Entry 1B14 (X-ray diffraction, 2.40 A resolution); this record covers chains A and B.

# Chain A (and B)
Name: Alcohol dehydrogenase
Organism: Scaptodrosophila lebanonensis
Notes: EC 1.1.1.1; chain B of this document is another copy of the same molecule, construct and numbering; everything in this record applies to it too
Reference sequence: P10807 (ADH_DROLE); residues 1-254 here = UniProt positions 1-254
Amino-acid sequence (254 residues; numbered 1 to 254; the number before each row is that of its first residue):
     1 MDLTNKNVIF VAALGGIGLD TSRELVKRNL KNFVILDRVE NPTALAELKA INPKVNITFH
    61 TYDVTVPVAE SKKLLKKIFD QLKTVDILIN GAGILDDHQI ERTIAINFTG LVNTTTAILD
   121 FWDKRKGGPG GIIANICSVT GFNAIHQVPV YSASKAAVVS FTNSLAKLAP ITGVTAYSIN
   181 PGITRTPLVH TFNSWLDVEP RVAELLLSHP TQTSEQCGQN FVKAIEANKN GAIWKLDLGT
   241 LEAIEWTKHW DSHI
Small-molecule neighbours: NAD (nicotinamide-adenine-dinucleotide): Ala12, Leu14, Gly15, Gly16, Ile17, Gly18, Asp37, Arg38, Tyr62, Asp63, Val64, Thr65, Gly91, Ala92, Gly93, Arg102, Ile106, Ile136, Cys137, Ser138, Tyr151, Lys155, Pro181, Gly182, Ile183, Thr184, Thr186, Pro187, Leu188, Val189
Curated features (UniProtKB/Swiss-Prot):
  - active site: Tyr151 (Proton acceptor)
  - binding site (substrate): Ser138
  - modified residue: Met1 (N-acetylmethionine)

# How chain A and chain B interact
Residue-residue contacts (108; chain A residue first):
  Ile100(A) with Val112(B), hydrophobic; Asn113(B); Thr116(B)
  Glu101(A) with Asn113(B), hydrogen bond
  Ile104(A) with Ile104(B), hydrophobic; Phe108(B), hydrophobic; Thr109(B)
  Phe108(A) with Ile104(B), hydrophobic; Phe108(B), hydrophobic; Ala153(B), hydrophobic; Ser154(B)
  Thr109(A) with Ile104(B)
  Val112(A) with Ile100(B), hydrophobic; Val150(B), hydrophobic
  Asn113(A) with Ile100(B); Glu101(B), hydrogen bond
  Thr116(A) with Ile100(B); Trp195(B), hydrogen bond; Leu196(B)
  Leu119(A) with Leu196(B), hydrophobic
  Arg125(A) with Leu196(B), hydrogen bond (side chain-backbone); Asp197(B), hydrogen bond (side chain-backbone); Val198(B)
  Val139(A) with Trp250(B)
  Phe142(A) with Trp246(B), hydrogen bond (backbone-side chain); His249(B)
  Asn143(A) with Trp246(B); Thr247(B), hydrogen bond (side chain-backbone); Lys248(B); His249(B), hydrogen bond (side chain-backbone); Trp250(B), hydrogen bond (side chain-backbone)
  Ala144(A) with Ser164(B); Lys167(B)
  Ile145(A) with Trp250(B), hydrophobic; Ser252(B)
  His146(A) with Ser164(B); Lys167(B); Leu168(B); Ile254(B)
  Gln147(A) with Ile254(B), hydrogen bond (side chain-backbone)
  Pro149(A) with Phe161(B), hydrophobic; Ser164(B)
  Val150(A) with Val112(B), hydrophobic
  Ser152(A) with Ser160(B)
  Ala153(A) with Phe108(B), hydrophobic; Ala157(B); Ser160(B); Phe161(B)
  Ser154(A) with Phe108(B)
  Ala156(A) with Ala156(B); Ser160(B)
  Ala157(A) with Ala153(B); Ala157(B), hydrophobic
  Ser160(A) with Ser152(B); Ala153(B); Ala156(B)
  Phe161(A) with Pro149(B), hydrophobic; Ala153(B), hydrophobic
  Ser164(A) with Ala144(B); His146(B); Pro149(B)
  Leu165(A) with Trp195(B), hydrophobic
  Lys167(A) with Ala144(B); His146(B)
  Leu168(A) with His146(B); Trp195(B), hydrophobic; Val198(B), hydrophobic
  Ile183(A) with Trp250(B), hydrophobic
  Trp195(A) with Thr116(B), hydrogen bond; Phe161(B), hydrophobic; Leu165(B), hydrophobic; Leu168(B), hydrophobic
  Leu196(A) with Thr116(B); Leu119(B), hydrophobic; Arg125(B), hydrogen bond (backbone-side chain)
  Asp197(A) with Arg125(B), hydrogen bond (backbone-side chain)
  Val198(A) with Arg125(B); Leu168(B), hydrophobic
  Val202(A) with Ile254(B), hydrophobic
  Leu205(A) with Ile254(B), hydrophobic
  Leu206(A) with Ser252(B)
  His209(A) with His253(B)
  Lys235(A) with His249(B)
  Asp237(A) with Trp250(B)
  Ile244(A) with His249(B)
  Glu245(A) with His249(B)
  Trp246(A) with Phe142(B), hydrogen bond (side chain-backbone); Asn143(B)
  Thr247(A) with Asn143(B), hydrogen bond (backbone-side chain); Thr247(B), hydrogen bond
  Lys248(A) with Asn143(B)
  His249(A) with Phe142(B); Asn143(B), hydrogen bond (backbone-side chain); Lys235(B); Ile244(B); Glu245(B)
  Trp250(A) with Val139(B); Asn143(B), hydrogen bond (backbone-side chain); Ile145(B), hydrophobic; Ile183(B), hydrophobic; Asp237(B)
  Ser252(A) with Ile145(B); Leu206(B)
  His253(A) with His209(B)
  Ile254(A) with His146(B); Gln147(B), hydrogen bond (backbone-side chain); Leu205(B), hydrophobic; His209(B)
Also at the interface, not in a pair above, chain A (55 interface residues in all): Thr115, Thr140, Ile171, Thr172
Also at the interface, not in a pair above, chain B (55 interface residues in all): Thr115, Thr140, Ile171, Thr172, Val202

# Summary
The chain A/chain B interface involves 55 residues from each chain, with 19 hydrogen bonds. Polar contacts
include Glu101(A)-Asn113(B), Thr116(A)-Trp195(B) and Arg125(A)-Leu196(B). Ligands of chain A: NAD. UniProt
lists active-site residue Tyr151(A) and substrate-binding residue Ser138(A) on chain A.
Both chains are Alcohol dehydrogenase (Scaptodrosophila lebanonensis). Entry 1B14 (Alcohol Dehydrogenase from
Drosophila Lebanonensis Binary Complex with NAD+) was determined by X-ray diffraction together with 1B16, 1B15
and 1B2L from the same study.
